Entry 4LI8 (X-ray diffraction, 2.52 A resolution); this record covers chain A.

Chain A:
Name: Tankyrase-1
From: Homo sapiens
Notes: EC 2.4.2.30; fragment: catalytic domain
UniProt: O95271 (TNKS1_HUMAN); residues 1105-1327 here = UniProt positions 1105-1327
Amino-acid sequence (224 residues; row label = number of the first residue in the row):
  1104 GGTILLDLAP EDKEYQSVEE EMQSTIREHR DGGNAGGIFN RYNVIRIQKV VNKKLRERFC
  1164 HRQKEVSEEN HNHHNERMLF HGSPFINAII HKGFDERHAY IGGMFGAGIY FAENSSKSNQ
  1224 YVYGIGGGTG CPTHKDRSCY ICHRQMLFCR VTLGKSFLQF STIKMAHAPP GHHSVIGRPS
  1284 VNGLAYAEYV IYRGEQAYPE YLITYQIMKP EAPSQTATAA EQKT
Not modelled in the structure: 1104, 1203-1205, 1282-1288, 1314-1327
Construct notes: expression tag (1104)
Metal / ion sites: Zn2+: C1234, H1237, C1242, C1245
Ligand contacts: 1XQ (2-[4-(4-fluorobenzoyl)piperidin-1-yl]-N-[(4-oxo-3,5,7,8-tetrahydro-4H-pyrano[4,3-d]pyrimidin-2-yl)methyl]-N-(thiophen-2-ylmethyl)acetamide): F1183, H1184, G1185, S1186, P1187, F1188, A1191, I1192, G1196, F1197, D1198, H1201, A1202, G1211, I1212, Y1213, F1214, A1215, K1220, S1221, Y1224, G1227, I1228, E1291

Overview:
Ligands of chain A: compound 1XQ. C1234, H1237, C1242 and C1245 coordinate Zn2+.
Chain A is Tankyrase-1 (Homo sapiens); the structure, TANKYRASE-1 complexed with small molecule inhibitor
2-[4-(4-fluorobenzoyl)piperidin-1-yl]-N-[(4-oxo-3,5,7,8-tetrahydro-4H-pyrano[4,3-d]pyrimidin-2-yl)methyl]-N-(thiophen-2-ylmethyl)acetamide,
was determined by X-ray diffraction together with 4LI6 and 4LI7 from the same study.
